PDB entry 1NIU | X-ray diffraction, 2.20 A resolution | chains A and B

[Chain A (and B)]
Molecule: Alanine Racemase
Source organism: Geobacillus stearothermophilus
Notes: EC 5.1.1.1; chain B of this document is another copy of the same molecule, construct and numbering; everything in this record applies to it too
Reference sequence: P10724 (ALR_BACST); numbering as in UniProt (aligned over 1-388)
Amino-acid sequence (388 residues; row label = number of the first residue in the row):
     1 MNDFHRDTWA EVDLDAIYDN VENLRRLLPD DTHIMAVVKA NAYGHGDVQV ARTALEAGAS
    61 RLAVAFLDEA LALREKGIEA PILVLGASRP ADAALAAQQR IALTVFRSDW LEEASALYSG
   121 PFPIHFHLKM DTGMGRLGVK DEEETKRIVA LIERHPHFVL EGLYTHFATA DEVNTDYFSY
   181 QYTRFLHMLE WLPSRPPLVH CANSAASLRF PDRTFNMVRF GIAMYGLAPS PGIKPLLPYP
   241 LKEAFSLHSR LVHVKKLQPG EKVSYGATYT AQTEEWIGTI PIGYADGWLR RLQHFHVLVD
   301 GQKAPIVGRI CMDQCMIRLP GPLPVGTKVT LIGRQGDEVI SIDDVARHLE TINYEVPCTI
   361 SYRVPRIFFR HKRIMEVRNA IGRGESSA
Disordered / not traced: 1, 384-388 (chain B: 1, 382-388)
Sequence notes: modified residue (129)
Modified residues: Lys129 (lysine nz-carboxylic acid; KCX)
Curated features (UniProtKB/Swiss-Prot):
  - active site (Proton acceptor): Lys39, Tyr265
  - binding site (substrate): Arg136, Met312
  - modified residue: Lys39 (N6-(pyridoxal phosphate)lysine), Lys129 (N6-carboxylysine)
  - mutagenesis: Lys39 (K39A: Loss of activity), His166 (H166A: 6.5-fold decrease in activity), Arg219 (R219A: 100-fold decrease in activity; R219E: 1000-fold decrease in activity; R219K: 4-fold decrease in activity), Tyr265 (Y265A: 5000-fold decrease in activity; Y265F: Loss of activity; Y265S: 2000-fold decrease in activity), Tyr354 (Y354A: 54-fold increase in serine racemase activity; Y354N: 81-fold increase in serine racemase activity; Y354Q: 51-fold increase in serine racemase activity)
Small-molecule neighbours:
  - DCS (D-[3-hydroxy-2-methyl-5-phosphonooxymethyl-pyridin-4-ylmethyl]-N,O-cycloserylamide), molecule 1: Val37, Lys39, Tyr43, Leu85, Lys129, Arg136, Tyr164, His166, Asn203, Ser204, Arg219, Phe220, Gly221, Ile222, Tyr354
  - DCS, molecule 2: Tyr265, Tyr284, Cys311, Met312, Asp313

[How chain A and chain B interact]
Contacting residue pairs (142):
  Phe4(A) with Asp68(B); Arg89(B), hydrogen bond (backbone-side chain)
  His5(A) with Leu67(B); Asp68(B), salt bridge; Leu71(B); Arg89(B); Asp92(B)
  Arg6(A) with Phe66(B); Asp68(B); Arg89(B), hydrogen bond (backbone-side chain)
  Asp7(A) with Arg89(B), salt bridge
  Lys39(A) with Met312(B), hydrogen bond; Asp313(B), salt bridge
  Ala40(A) with Ala285(B), hydrophobic; Met312(B), hydrophobic; Tyr362(B); Arg363(B)
  Asn41(A) with Tyr362(B), hydrogen bond (backbone-side chain)
  Tyr43(A) with Met312(B), hydrophobic
  Ala65(A) with Asp313(B)
  Phe66(A) with Arg6(B); Arg363(B)
  Leu67(A) with His5(B)
  Asp68(A) with Phe4(B); His5(B), salt bridge; Arg6(B); Asn379(B)
  Glu69(A) with Arg363(B), salt bridge; Ile381(B)
  Leu71(A) with His5(B)
  Ala87(A) with Val252(B), hydrophobic
  Arg89(A) with Phe4(B), hydrogen bond (side chain-backbone); His5(B); Arg6(B); Asp7(B), salt bridge
  Asp92(A) with His5(B)
  Leu95(A) with His5(B)
  Phe106(A) with Val252(B); His253(B)
  Arg107(A) with His253(B), hydrogen bond; Val254(B), hydrogen bond (side chain-backbone); Val325(B)
  Asp131(A) with Lys255(B)
  Gly133(A) with Lys262(B)
  Met134(A) with Val263(B); Ser264(B), hydrogen bond (backbone-backbone); Tyr265(B); Cys311(B), hydrophobic
  Gly135(A) with Lys255(B), hydrogen bond (backbone-side chain); Met316(B)
  Arg136(A) with His253(B); Lys255(B), hydrogen bond (backbone-side chain); Tyr265(B); Thr279(B), hydrogen bond (backbone-side chain); Cys311(B); Gln314(B); Met316(B)
  Leu137(A) with His253(B); Thr279(B); Gln314(B)
  Gly138(A) with His253(B), hydrogen bond (backbone-side chain)
  Lys140(A) with Lys256(B); Leu257(B); Glu261(B), salt bridge
  His166(A) with Tyr265(B), hydrogen bond
  Phe167(A) with Tyr265(B)
  Ala168(A) with Ser264(B); Tyr265(B); Gly266(B), hydrogen bond (backbone-backbone)
  Thr169(A) with Gly266(B)
  Tyr177(A) with Lys262(B)
  Val252(A) with Ala87(B), hydrophobic; Phe106(B)
  His253(A) with Phe106(B); Arg107(B); Arg136(B); Leu137(B); Gly138(B)
  Val254(A) with Arg107(B), hydrogen bond (backbone-side chain)
  Lys255(A) with Asp131(B); Gly135(B), hydrogen bond (side chain-backbone); Arg136(B), hydrogen bond (side chain-backbone); Lys140(B)
  Lys256(A) with Lys140(B)
  Leu257(A) with Lys140(B)
  Glu261(A) with Lys140(B), salt bridge
  Lys262(A) with Gly133(B); Tyr177(B)
  Val263(A) with Met134(B)
  Ser264(A) with Met134(B), hydrogen bond (backbone-backbone); Ala168(B)
  Tyr265(A) with Met134(B); Arg136(B); His166(B), hydrogen bond; Ala168(B)
  Gly266(A) with Ala168(B), hydrogen bond (backbone-backbone); Thr169(B); Glu172(B)
  Thr279(A) with Arg136(B), hydrogen bond (side chain-backbone)
  Tyr284(A) with Tyr354(B); Glu355(B)
  Ala285(A) with Ala40(B), hydrophobic
  Leu289(A) with Leu289(B), hydrophobic; Glu355(B)
  Arg290(A) with Thr351(B); Ile352(B); Glu355(B), hydrogen bond (backbone-side chain)
  Arg291(A) with Arg291(B); Glu350(B), salt bridge
  Cys311(A) with Arg136(B)
  Met312(A) with Lys39(B), hydrogen bond; Ala40(B), hydrophobic; Tyr43(B), hydrophobic; Tyr354(B), hydrophobic; Cys358(B), hydrophobic
  Asp313(A) with Lys39(B), salt bridge; Ala65(B)
  Gln314(A) with Arg136(B); Leu137(B)
  Met316(A) with Gly135(B); Arg136(B)
  Val325(A) with Arg107(B)
  Leu349(A) with Arg291(B), hydrogen bond (backbone-side chain)
  Glu350(A) with Arg291(B), salt bridge
  Thr351(A) with Arg290(B)
  Ile352(A) with Tyr284(B); Arg290(B)
  Tyr354(A) with Tyr284(B); Met312(B), hydrophobic
  Glu355(A) with Tyr284(B); Leu289(B); Arg290(B), hydrogen bond (side chain-backbone)
  Cys358(A) with Met312(B), hydrophobic
  Tyr362(A) with Ala40(B); Asn41(B), hydrogen bond (side chain-backbone)
  Arg363(A) with Ala40(B); Phe66(B); Glu69(B), salt bridge
  Asn379(A) with Asp68(B), hydrogen bond
  Ile381(A) with Phe66(B), hydrophobic; Asp68(B)
  Arg383(A) with Glu75(B)
Other interface residues (no listed pair), chain A (74 interface residues in all): Asp3, Glu172, Ala267, Ile277, Thr359
Other interface residues (no listed pair), chain B (73 interface residues in all): Asp3, Ala72, Leu95, Phe167, Ala267, Thr359

[In short]
74 residues of chain A and 73 residues of chain B are in contact; the contacts include 27 hydrogen bonds and
12 salt bridges. Among the polar pairs are His5(A)-Asp68(B), Asp7(A)-Arg89(B) and Lys39(A)-Asp313(B). Chain A
binds compound DCS.
Both chains are Alanine Racemase (Geobacillus stearothermophilus). Entry 1NIU (Alanine racemase with bound
inhibitor derived from L-cycloserine) was determined by X-ray diffraction, deposited together with 1EPV.
